6ABY - chains B and A; structure by X-ray diffraction, 2.00 A resolution.

== Chain B (and A) ==
Molecule: Citrate synthase
From: Metallosphaera sedula (strain ATCC 51363 / DSM 5348 / JCM 9185 / NBRC 15509 / TH2)
Notes: EC 2.3.3.16; chain A of this document is another copy of the same molecule, construct and numbering; everything in this record applies to it too
Reference sequence: A4YGX6 (A4YGX6_METS5); numbering as in UniProt (aligned over 1-370)
Chain sequence (378 residues; each row starts with the number of its first residue):
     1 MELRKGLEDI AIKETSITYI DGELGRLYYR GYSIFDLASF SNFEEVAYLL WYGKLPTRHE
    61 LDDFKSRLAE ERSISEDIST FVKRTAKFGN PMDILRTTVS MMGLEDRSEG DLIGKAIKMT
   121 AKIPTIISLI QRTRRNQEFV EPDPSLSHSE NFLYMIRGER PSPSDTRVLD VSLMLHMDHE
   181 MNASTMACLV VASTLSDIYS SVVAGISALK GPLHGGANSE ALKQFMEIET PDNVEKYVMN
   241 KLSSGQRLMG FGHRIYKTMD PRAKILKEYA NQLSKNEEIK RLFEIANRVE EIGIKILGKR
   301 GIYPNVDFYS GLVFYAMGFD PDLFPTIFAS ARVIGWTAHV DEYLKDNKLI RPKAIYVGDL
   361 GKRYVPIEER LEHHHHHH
Unresolved in the structure: 372-378 (chain A: 373-378)
Differences from the reference sequence: expression tag (371-378)
Ligand contacts:
  - acetyl coenzyme A (ACO): Leu242, Gln246, Arg247, Leu248, Phe251, Gly252, Leu297, Arg300, Ile302
  - oxaloacetate ion (OAA): His179, Asn182, His214, Gly215, Gly216, His253, Arg262, Phe328, Arg332
What the authors report for this chain:
  - binding site for oxaloacetate ion: Asn182, His253, Arg262, Arg332
  - conformationally variable residues (side-chain flip): Asn182, Arg351

== Interface between chain B and chain A ==
Contacting residue pairs (223):
  Met1(B) - Asp9(A)
  Glu2(B) - Arg4(A)  salt bridge
  Glu2(B) - Ile10(A)
  Glu2(B) - Ala11(A)  hydrogen bond (backbone-backbone)
  Leu3(B) - Ala11(A)
  Leu3(B) - Lys13(A)
  Arg4(B) - Ile10(A)
  Arg4(B) - Ala11(A)  hydrogen bond (backbone-backbone)
  Lys5(B) - Ile12(A)
  Lys5(B) - Asp346(A)  salt bridge
  Lys5(B) - Lys348(A)
  Gly6(B) - Leu349(A)
  Gly6(B) - Ile350(A)
  Gly6(B) - Arg351(A)  hydrogen bond (backbone-backbone)
  Leu7(B) - Leu7(A)  hydrophobic
  Leu7(B) - Ile10(A)  hydrophobic
  Leu7(B) - Ile12(A)  hydrophobic
  Leu7(B) - Met186(A)  hydrophobic
  Leu7(B) - Ile350(A)  hydrophobic
  Leu7(B) - Arg351(A)
  Leu7(B) - Pro352(A)
  Glu8(B) - Lys348(A)  salt bridge
  Asp9(B) - Met1(A)
  Asp9(B) - Lys353(A)  salt bridge
  Ile10(B) - Arg4(A)
  Ile10(B) - Leu7(A)  hydrophobic
  Ile10(B) - Ile10(A)  hydrophobic
  Ile10(B) - Pro352(A)
  Ile10(B) - Lys353(A)  hydrogen bond (backbone-backbone)
  Ala11(B) - Glu2(A)
  Ala11(B) - Leu3(A)
  Ala11(B) - Arg4(A)  hydrogen bond (backbone-backbone)
  Ala11(B) - Lys353(A)
  Ala11(B) - Ile355(A)  hydrophobic
  Ile12(B) - Leu3(A)
  Ile12(B) - Lys5(A)
  Ile12(B) - Leu7(A)  hydrophobic
  Ile12(B) - Pro352(A)  hydrophobic
  Ile12(B) - Lys353(A)  hydrogen bond (backbone-backbone)
  Lys13(B) - Leu3(A)
  Lys13(B) - Ala354(A)
  Lys13(B) - Ile355(A)  hydrogen bond (backbone-backbone)
  Glu14(B) - Leu3(A)
  Glu14(B) - Ile355(A)
  Glu14(B) - Val357(A)
  Thr15(B) - Ala354(A)
  Thr15(B) - Ile355(A)  hydrogen bond (backbone-backbone)
  Thr15(B) - Tyr356(A)
  Thr15(B) - Val357(A)  hydrogen bond (backbone-backbone)
  Thr15(B) - Gly358(A)
  Ser16(B) - Tyr356(A)
  Ser16(B) - Gly358(A)
  Thr18(B) - Tyr356(A)
  Tyr19(B) - Tyr356(A)  hydrophobic
  Tyr19(B) - Leu360(A)  hydrophobic
  Tyr28(B) - Leu360(A)  hydrophobic
  Tyr28(B) - Gly361(A)
  Arg30(B) - Lys362(A)
  Gly31(B) - Tyr356(A)
  Gly31(B) - Asp359(A)
  Gly31(B) - Leu360(A)
  Gly31(B) - Gly361(A)  hydrogen bond (backbone-backbone)
  Gly31(B) - Lys362(A)  hydrogen bond (backbone-backbone)
  Tyr32(B) - Lys362(A)
  Tyr32(B) - Arg363(A)
  Tyr32(B) - Tyr364(A)  hydrophobic
  Leu37(B) - Tyr364(A)  hydrophobic
  Phe40(B) - Tyr364(A)  hydrogen bond (backbone-side chain)
  Ser41(B) - Tyr364(A)
  Glu45(B) - Tyr364(A)  hydrogen bond
  Glu45(B) - Arg370(A)  salt bridge
  Leu55(B) - Arg370(A)
  Pro56(B) - Ile367(A)
  Pro56(B) - Arg370(A)  hydrogen bond (backbone-side chain)
  Thr57(B) - Ile367(A)
  Thr57(B) - Leu371(A)
  Thr57(B) - Glu372(A)
  Arg58(B) - Ile367(A)
  Leu61(B) - Ile367(A)  hydrophobic
  Asp77(B) - Arg84(A)
  Phe81(B) - Leu104(A)  hydrophobic
  Arg84(B) - Asp77(A)  salt bridge
  Arg84(B) - Met101(A)
  Arg84(B) - Glu105(A)  salt bridge
  Thr85(B) - Leu104(A)
  Phe88(B) - Leu104(A)  hydrophobic
  Phe88(B) - Glu105(A)
  Phe88(B) - Arg107(A)  hydrogen bond (backbone-side chain)
  Asn90(B) - Arg107(A)
  Asp93(B) - Leu104(A)
  Ile94(B) - Leu104(A)  hydrophobic
  Arg96(B) - Ser100(A)  hydrogen bond
  Arg96(B) - Leu104(A)
  Arg96(B) - Asp197(A)  salt bridge
  Arg96(B) - Ser200(A)  hydrogen bond
  Thr97(B) - Ser100(A)  hydrogen bond
  Thr97(B) - Met101(A)
  Ser100(B) - Arg96(A)  hydrogen bond
  Ser100(B) - Thr97(A)  hydrogen bond
  Met101(B) - Thr97(A)
  Gly103(B) - Asp93(A)
  Leu104(B) - Phe81(A)  hydrophobic
  Leu104(B) - Thr85(A)
  Leu104(B) - Phe88(A)  hydrophobic
  Leu104(B) - Asp93(A)
  Leu104(B) - Ile94(A)  hydrophobic
  Leu104(B) - Arg96(A)
  Arg107(B) - Phe88(A)  hydrogen bond (side chain-backbone)
  Arg107(B) - Gly89(A)
  Arg107(B) - Asn90(A)
  Met181(B) - Arg351(A)  hydrogen bond (backbone-side chain)
  Met181(B) - Pro352(A)
  Met181(B) - Lys353(A)
  Met181(B) - Ala354(A)
  Asn182(B) - Arg351(A)
  Ala183(B) - Val190(A)
  Ala183(B) - Thr194(A)
  Ala183(B) - Ile350(A)
  Met186(B) - Leu7(A)  hydrophobic
  Met186(B) - Met186(A)  hydrophobic
  Met186(B) - Pro352(A)  hydrophobic
  Ala187(B) - Val190(A)
  Val190(B) - Ala183(A)
  Val190(B) - Ala187(A)
  Val191(B) - Ala204(A)
  Val191(B) - Ser207(A)
  Val191(B) - Ala208(A)
  Ser193(B) - Leu213(A)
  Thr194(B) - Ala183(A)
  Thr194(B) - Ala208(A)  hydrogen bond (side chain-backbone)
  Thr194(B) - Gly211(A)
  Thr194(B) - Pro212(A)
  Thr194(B) - Leu213(A)  hydrogen bond (backbone-backbone)
  Leu195(B) - Pro212(A)
  Leu195(B) - Leu213(A)  hydrophobic
  Ser196(B) - Ser207(A)  hydrogen bond (side chain-backbone)
  Ser196(B) - Lys210(A)
  Ser196(B) - Gly211(A)
  Asp197(B) - Arg96(A)  salt bridge
  Asp197(B) - Lys210(A)  salt bridge
  Ser200(B) - Arg96(A)  hydrogen bond
  Ser200(B) - Ser207(A)
  Val203(B) - Val203(A)  hydrophobic
  Ala204(B) - Val191(A)
  Ser207(B) - Val191(A)
  Ser207(B) - Ser196(A)  hydrogen bond (backbone-side chain)
  Ser207(B) - Ser200(A)
  Ala208(B) - Val191(A)
  Ala208(B) - Thr194(A)  hydrogen bond (backbone-side chain)
  Lys210(B) - Ser196(A)
  Lys210(B) - Asp197(A)  salt bridge
  Gly211(B) - Thr194(A)
  Gly211(B) - Ser196(A)
  Pro212(B) - Thr194(A)
  Pro212(B) - Leu195(A)
  Leu213(B) - Ser193(A)
  Leu213(B) - Thr194(A)  hydrogen bond (backbone-backbone)
  Leu213(B) - Leu195(A)  hydrophobic
  Leu213(B) - Asn347(A)
  Leu213(B) - Leu349(A)
  Arg254(B) - Arg351(A)
  Ile255(B) - Arg351(A)
  Tyr343(B) - Lys5(A)
  Asp346(B) - Lys5(A)  salt bridge
  Asn347(B) - Leu213(A)
  Lys348(B) - Lys5(A)
  Lys348(B) - Glu8(A)  salt bridge
  Leu349(B) - Gly6(A)
  Leu349(B) - Leu213(A)
  Leu349(B) - Arg254(A)
  Ile350(B) - Gly6(A)
  Ile350(B) - Leu7(A)  hydrophobic
  Ile350(B) - Ala183(A)
  Arg351(B) - Gly6(A)  hydrogen bond (backbone-backbone)
  Arg351(B) - Leu7(A)
  Arg351(B) - Glu8(A)
  Arg351(B) - Arg254(A)
  Pro352(B) - Leu7(A)
  Pro352(B) - Ile10(A)
  Pro352(B) - Ile12(A)  hydrophobic
  Pro352(B) - Met181(A)
  Pro352(B) - Met186(A)  hydrophobic
  Lys353(B) - Glu8(A)  hydrogen bond (side chain-backbone)
  Lys353(B) - Ile10(A)  hydrogen bond (backbone-backbone)
  Lys353(B) - Ala11(A)
  Lys353(B) - Ile12(A)  hydrogen bond (backbone-backbone)
  Lys353(B) - Met181(A)
  Lys353(B) - Ile255(A)
  Ala354(B) - Lys13(A)
  Ala354(B) - Thr15(A)
  Ala354(B) - Glu180(A)
  Ile355(B) - Ala11(A)  hydrophobic
  Ile355(B) - Lys13(A)  hydrogen bond (backbone-backbone)
  Ile355(B) - Glu14(A)
  Ile355(B) - Thr15(A)  hydrogen bond (backbone-backbone)
  Tyr356(B) - Thr15(A)
  Tyr356(B) - Ser16(A)
  Tyr356(B) - Ile17(A)
  Tyr356(B) - Thr18(A)
  Tyr356(B) - Tyr19(A)  hydrophobic
  Tyr356(B) - Gly31(A)
  Val357(B) - Thr15(A)  hydrogen bond (backbone-backbone)
  Gly358(B) - Thr15(A)
  Gly358(B) - Ser16(A)
  Asp359(B) - Gly31(A)
  Leu360(B) - Tyr19(A)  hydrophobic
  Leu360(B) - Tyr28(A)  hydrophobic
  Leu360(B) - Gly31(A)
  Gly361(B) - Gly31(A)  hydrogen bond (backbone-backbone)
  Lys362(B) - Arg30(A)
  Lys362(B) - Gly31(A)  hydrogen bond (backbone-backbone)
  Lys362(B) - Tyr32(A)
  Arg363(B) - Tyr32(A)
  Tyr364(B) - Phe40(A)
  Tyr364(B) - Glu45(A)  hydrogen bond
  Val365(B) - Leu55(A)
  Ile367(B) - Pro56(A)
  Ile367(B) - Thr57(A)
  Ile367(B) - Arg58(A)
  Ile367(B) - Leu61(A)  hydrophobic
  Arg370(B) - Glu45(A)  salt bridge
  Arg370(B) - Leu55(A)
  Arg370(B) - Pro56(A)  hydrogen bond (side chain-backbone)
Interface residues without a listed pair, chain B (98 interface residues in all): Ile17, Asp36, Gly89, Glu180, His214, Leu371
Interface residues without a listed pair, chain A (100 interface residues in all): Asp36, Leu37, Ser41, Gly103, Asn182, His214, Tyr343, Val365

== Summary ==
98 residues of chain B face 100 of chain A across their interface, with 40 hydrogen bonds and 14 salt bridges.
Among the polar pairs are Glu2(B)-Arg4(A), Lys5(B)-Asp346(A) and Glu8(B)-Lys348(A). The paper reports a
binding site for oxaloacetate ion at Asn182(B), His253(B) and Arg262(B) among others; conformational
variability at Asn182(B) and Arg351(B).
Chain B and chain A are both Citrate synthase (Metallosphaera sedula (strain ATCC 51363 / DSM 5348 / JCM 9185
/ NBRC 15509 / TH2)); the structure, Crystal structure of citrate synthase (Msed_1522) from Metallosphaera
sedula in complex with oxaloacetate, was determined by X-ray diffraction together with 6ABX from the same
study.
